Entry 2A1M (X-ray diffraction, 2.10 A resolution); this record covers chain A.

== Chain A ==
Protein: Cytochrome P450-cam
From: Pseudomonas putida
Notes: EC 1.14.15.1
UniProt: P00183 (CPXA_PSEPU); residues 0-414 here = UniProt positions 0-414
Sequence (415 residues; each row starts with the number of its first residue; numbering starts at 0):
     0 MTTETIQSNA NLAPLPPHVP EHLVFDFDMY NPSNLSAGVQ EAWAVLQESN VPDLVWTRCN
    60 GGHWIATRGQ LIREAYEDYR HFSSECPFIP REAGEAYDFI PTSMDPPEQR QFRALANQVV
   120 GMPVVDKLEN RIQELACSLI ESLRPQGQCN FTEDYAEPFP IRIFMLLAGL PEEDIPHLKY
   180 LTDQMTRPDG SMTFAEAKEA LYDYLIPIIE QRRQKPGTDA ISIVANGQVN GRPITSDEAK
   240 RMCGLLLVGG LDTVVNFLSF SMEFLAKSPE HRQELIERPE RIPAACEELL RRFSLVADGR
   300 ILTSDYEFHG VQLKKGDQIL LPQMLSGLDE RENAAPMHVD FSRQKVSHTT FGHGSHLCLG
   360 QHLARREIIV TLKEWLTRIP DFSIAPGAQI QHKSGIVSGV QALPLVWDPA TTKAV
Unresolved in the structure: 0-9
Sequence notes: engineered mutation Ala-334 (Cys in P00183)
Metal / ion sites: K+ site 1: Pro-15, Pro-16, Val-18, Glu-20 (shared with 1 residue of chain B); K+ site 2: Glu-84, Gly-93, Glu-94, Tyr-96; heme Fe: Cys-357 (together with oxygen molecule)
Small-molecule neighbours:
  - camphor (CAM): Phe-87, Tyr-96, Thr-101, Thr-185, Leu-244, Val-247, Gly-248, Thr-252, Val-295, Asp-297, Ile-395, Val-396
  - heme / oxygen molecule: Tyr-75, Pro-100, Thr-101, Gln-108, Arg-112, Val-119, Phe-163, Leu-244, Leu-245, Gly-248, Gly-249, Thr-252, Val-253, Phe-256, Leu-289, Leu-294, Val-295, Asp-297, Arg-299, Gln-322, Thr-349, Phe-350, Gly-351, Ser-354, His-355, Leu-356, Cys-357, Leu-358, Gly-359, Leu-362, Ala-363

== Overview ==
Bound to chain A: heme / oxygen molecule and camphor. The K+ site 1 is built by Pro-15, Pro-16, Val-18 and
Glu-20. Glu-84, Gly-93, Glu-94 and Tyr-96 form the K+ site 2.
Chain A is Cytochrome P450-cam (Pseudomonas putida); the structure, Crystal structure of ferrous dioxygen
complex of wild-type cytochrome P450cam, was determined by X-ray diffraction (same publication as 2A1N and
2A1O).
